Entry 6E4Y (X-ray diffraction, 2.24 A resolution); this record covers chains H and L of the 3 polymer chains in the assembly.

Chain H:
Protein: 6E2 heavy chain
From: Mus musculus
Notes: fragment: Fab
Amino-acid sequence (224 residues; row label = number of the first residue in the row; note: 3 numbers in that range are skipped by the numbering (no residue carries them; nothing is unmodelled there); a row labelled like 52A-52C holds insertion residues (52A, then the next letters in order)):
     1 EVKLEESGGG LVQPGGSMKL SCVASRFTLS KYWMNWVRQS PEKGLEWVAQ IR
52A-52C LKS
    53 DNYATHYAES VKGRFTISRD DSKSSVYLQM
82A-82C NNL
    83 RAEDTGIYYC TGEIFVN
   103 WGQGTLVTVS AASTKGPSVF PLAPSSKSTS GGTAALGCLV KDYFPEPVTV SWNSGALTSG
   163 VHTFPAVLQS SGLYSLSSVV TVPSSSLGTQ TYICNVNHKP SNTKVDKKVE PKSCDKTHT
Unresolved in the structure: 127-133, 215-221
Modified / non-standard residues: His58 (N1-phosphonohistidine; NEP)
Disulfides: Cys22-Cys92, Cys140-Cys196
Ion coordination: Zn2+ site 1: Asp53 (shared with Asp60(L) of chain L; 1 residue of chain P); Zn2+ site 2: His164 (shared with Asn137(L), Asn138(L) of chain L)

Chain L:
Protein: 6E2 light chain
From: Mus musculus
Notes: fragment: Fab
Reference sequence: A0A097PUG4 (A0A097PUG4_MOUSE); residues 107-214 here correspond to UniProt positions 131-238 (UniProt number = residue number + 24)
Amino-acid sequence (219 residues; row label = number of the first residue in the row; a row labelled like 27A-27E holds insertion residues (27A, then the next letters in order)):
     1 DIVMTQAAPS VPVTPGESVS ISCRSSK
27A-27E SLLHS
    28 NGNTYLYWFL QRPGQSPQLL IYRMSNLASG VPDRFSGSGS GTAFTLRISR VEAEDVGVYY
    88 CMQHLEYPFT FGAGTKLELK RTVAAPSVFI FPPSDEQLKS GTASVVCLLN NFYPREAKVQ
   148 WKVDNALQSG NSQESVTEQD SKDSTYSLSS TLTLSKADYE KHKVYACEVT HQGLSSPVTK
   208 SFNRGEC
Unresolved in the structure: 214
Disulfides: Cys23-Cys88, Cys134-Cys194
Ion coordination: Zn2+ site 1: Asp60 (shared with Asp53(H) of chain H; 1 residue of chain P); Zn2+ site 2: Asn137, Asn138 (shared with His164(H) of chain H)

How chain H and chain L interact:
Contacting residue pairs (62; chain H residue first):
  Trp33(H) with Tyr94(L)
  Val37(H) with Phe98(L), hydrophobic
  Gln39(H) with Gln38(L), hydrogen bond; Tyr87(L)
  Leu45(H) with Tyr87(L), hydrophobic; Phe98(L)
  Trp47(H) with Tyr94(L), hydrophobic; Pro95(L), hydrophobic; Phe96(L); Phe98(L)
  Gln50(H) with Tyr94(L), hydrogen bond; Phe96(L)
  Arg52(H) with Tyr94(L), hydrogen bond
  His58(H) with Tyr94(L)
  Tyr91(H) with Gln38(L), hydrogen bond; Ser43(L)
  Ile96(H) with Tyr34(L); Leu46(L)
  Phe97(H) with Tyr34(L), hydrophobic; Phe36(L); Leu46(L); Phe96(L), hydrophobic
  Val98(H) with Leu46(L), hydrophobic
  Trp103(H) with Phe36(L), hydrophobic; Pro44(L)
  Gly104(H) with Ser43(L), hydrogen bond (backbone-side chain)
  Gln105(H) with Ser43(L)
  Val121(H) with Glu123(L)
  Phe122(H) with Ser121(L); Glu123(L); Gln124(L)
  Pro123(H) with Ser121(L)
  Leu124(H) with Phe118(L); Val133(L), hydrophobic
  Ala125(H) with Phe118(L)
  Thr135(H) with Phe116(L)
  Ala137(H) with Phe116(L), hydrophobic; Phe118(L); Leu135(L), hydrophobic
  Leu141(H) with Ser131(L)
  Lys143(H) with Ser131(L)
  His164(H) with Asn137(L); Asn138(L), hydrogen bond; Thr164(L); Asp167(L); Ser174(L), hydrogen bond
  Phe166(H) with Leu135(L), hydrophobic; Ser162(L); Thr164(L); Ser174(L); Leu175(L), hydrophobic; Ser176(L)
  Pro167(H) with Ser162(L), hydrogen bond (backbone-side chain); Val163(L)
  Val169(H) with Glu161(L); Ser162(L)
  Leu170(H) with Gln160(L), hydrogen bond (backbone-side chain)
  Gln171(H) with Gln160(L)
  Val181(H) with Leu135(L), hydrophobic
  Thr183(H) with Asn137(L), hydrogen bond
  Lys209(H) with Glu123(L), salt bridge
  Lys214(H) with Asp122(L), salt bridge
Also at the interface, not in a pair above, chain H (42 interface residues in all): Asn35, Glu46, Glu95, Pro126, Ala136, Leu138, Ser161, Ser179
Also at the interface, not in a pair above, chain L (37 interface residues in all): Gln42, Pro120, Thr129, Lys169, Thr178, Thr180

Overview:
42 residues of chain H and 37 residues of chain L are in contact; the contacts include 10 hydrogen bonds and 2
salt bridges. Polar pairs include Lys209(H)-Glu123(L), Lys214(H)-Asp122(L) and Gln39(H)-Gln38(L). Asp53(H) and
Asp60(L) coordinate Zn2+ site 1.
Chain H is 6E2 heavy chain and chain L is 6E2 light chain, both from Mus musculus; the structure, Anti-PCSK9
fab 6E2 bound to the N-terminal peptide from PCSK9, unmodified, was determined by X-ray diffraction, deposited
together with 6E4Z and 6MV5.
